1HEB - chain A; structure by X-ray diffraction, 2.00 A resolution.

== Chain A ==
Name: Carbonic anhydrase II
Source organism: Homo sapiens
Notes: EC 4.2.1.1
Reference sequence: P00918 (CAH2_HUMAN); the author numbering skips numbers that UniProt does not, so the offset changes along the chain: 2-125 = UniProt 1-124; 127-261 = UniProt 125-259
Amino-acid sequence (260 residues; numbered 1 to 261; 1 number in that range is skipped by the numbering (no residue carries it; nothing is unmodelled there); the number before each row is that of its first residue):
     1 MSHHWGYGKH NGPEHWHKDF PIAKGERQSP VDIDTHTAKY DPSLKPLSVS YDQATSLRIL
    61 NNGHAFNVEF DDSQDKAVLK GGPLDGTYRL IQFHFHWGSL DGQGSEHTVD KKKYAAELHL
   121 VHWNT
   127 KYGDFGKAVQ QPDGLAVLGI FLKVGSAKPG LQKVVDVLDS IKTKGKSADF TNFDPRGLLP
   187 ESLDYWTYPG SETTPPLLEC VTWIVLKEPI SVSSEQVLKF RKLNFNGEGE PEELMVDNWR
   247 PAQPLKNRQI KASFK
Disordered / not traced: 1-4, 261
Construct notes: conflict E198 (Leu196 in P00918)
Bound ions: Zn2+: H94, H96, H119; Hg2+: Q137, E205, C206

== Overview ==
H94, H96 and H119 coordinate Zn2+. The Hg2+ site is built by Q137, E205 and C206.
Chain A is Carbonic anhydrase II (Homo sapiens); the structure, Structural consequences of hydrophilic
amino-acid substitutions in the hydrophobic pocket of human carbonic anhydrase II, was determined by X-ray
diffraction (same publication as 1HEA, 1HEC and 1HED).
